PDB entry 1I6H | X-ray diffraction, 3.30 A resolution | chains A and B of the 12 polymer chains in the assembly

== Chain A ==
Protein: DNA-directed RNA polymerase II largest subunit
Organism: Saccharomyces cerevisiae
Notes: EC 2.7.7.6
UniProtKB: P04050 (RPB1_YEAST); residue numbers follow UniProt; this construct covers 1-1733
Sequence (1733 residues; numbered 1 to 1733; the number before each row is that of its first residue):
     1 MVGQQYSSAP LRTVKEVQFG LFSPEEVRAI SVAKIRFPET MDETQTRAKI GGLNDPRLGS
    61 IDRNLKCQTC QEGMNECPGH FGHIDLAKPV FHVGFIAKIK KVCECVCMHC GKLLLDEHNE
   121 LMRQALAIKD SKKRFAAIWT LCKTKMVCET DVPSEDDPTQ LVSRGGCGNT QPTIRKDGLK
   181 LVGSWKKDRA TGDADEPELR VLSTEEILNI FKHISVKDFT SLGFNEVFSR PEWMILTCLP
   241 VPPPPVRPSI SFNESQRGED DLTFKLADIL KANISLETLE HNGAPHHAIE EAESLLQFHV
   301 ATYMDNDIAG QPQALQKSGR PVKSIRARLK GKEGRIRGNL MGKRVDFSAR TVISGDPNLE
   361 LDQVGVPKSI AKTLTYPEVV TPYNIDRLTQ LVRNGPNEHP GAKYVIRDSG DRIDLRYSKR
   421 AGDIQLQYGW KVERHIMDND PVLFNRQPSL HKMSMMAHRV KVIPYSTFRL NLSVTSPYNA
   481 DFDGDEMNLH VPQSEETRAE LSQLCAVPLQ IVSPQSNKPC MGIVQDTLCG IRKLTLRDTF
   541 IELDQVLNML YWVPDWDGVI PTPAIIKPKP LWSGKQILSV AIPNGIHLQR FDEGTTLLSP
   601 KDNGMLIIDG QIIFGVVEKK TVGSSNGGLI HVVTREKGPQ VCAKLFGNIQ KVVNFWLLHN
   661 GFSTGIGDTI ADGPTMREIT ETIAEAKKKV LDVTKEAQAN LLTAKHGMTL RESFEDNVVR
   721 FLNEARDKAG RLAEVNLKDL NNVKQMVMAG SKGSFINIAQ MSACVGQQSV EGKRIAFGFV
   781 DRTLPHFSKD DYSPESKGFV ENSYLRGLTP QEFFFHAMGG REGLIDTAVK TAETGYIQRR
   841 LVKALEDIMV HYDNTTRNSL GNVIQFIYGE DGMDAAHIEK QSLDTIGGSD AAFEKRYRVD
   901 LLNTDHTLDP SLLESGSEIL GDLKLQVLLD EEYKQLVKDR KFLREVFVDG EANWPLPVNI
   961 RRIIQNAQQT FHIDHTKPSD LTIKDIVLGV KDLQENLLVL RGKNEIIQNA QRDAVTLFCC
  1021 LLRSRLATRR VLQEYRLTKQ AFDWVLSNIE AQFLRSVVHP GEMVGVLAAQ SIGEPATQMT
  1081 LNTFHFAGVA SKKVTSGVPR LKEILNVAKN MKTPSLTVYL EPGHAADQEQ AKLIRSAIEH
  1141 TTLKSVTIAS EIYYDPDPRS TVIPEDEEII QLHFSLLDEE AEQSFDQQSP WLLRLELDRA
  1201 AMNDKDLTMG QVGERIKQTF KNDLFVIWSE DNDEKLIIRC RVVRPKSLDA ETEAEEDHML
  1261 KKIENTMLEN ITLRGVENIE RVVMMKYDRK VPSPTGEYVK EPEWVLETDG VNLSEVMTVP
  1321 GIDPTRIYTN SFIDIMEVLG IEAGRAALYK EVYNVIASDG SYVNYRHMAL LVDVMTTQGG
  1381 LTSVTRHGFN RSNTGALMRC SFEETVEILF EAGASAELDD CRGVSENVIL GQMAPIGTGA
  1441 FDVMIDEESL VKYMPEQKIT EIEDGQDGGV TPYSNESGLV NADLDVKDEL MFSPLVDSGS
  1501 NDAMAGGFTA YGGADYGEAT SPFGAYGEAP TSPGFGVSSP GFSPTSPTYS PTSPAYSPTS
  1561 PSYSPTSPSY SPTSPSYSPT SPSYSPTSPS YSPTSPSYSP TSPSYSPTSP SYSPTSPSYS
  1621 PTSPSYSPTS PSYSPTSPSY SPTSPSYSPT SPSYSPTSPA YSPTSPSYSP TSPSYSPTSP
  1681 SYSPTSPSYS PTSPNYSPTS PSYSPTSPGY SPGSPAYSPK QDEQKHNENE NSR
Disordered / not traced: 1, 155-160, 187-198, 250-258, 315-320, 1082-1091, 1177-1186, 1244-1253, 1446-1733
Ion coordination: Zn2+ site 1: Cys67, Cys70, His80; Zn2+ site 2: Cys110, Cys167; Mg2+: Asp481, Asp483, Asp485 (shared with 2 residues of chain R)
Swiss-Prot annotation at these positions:
  - region: Pro248 to Asp260 (Lid loop), Asn306 to Lys323 (Rudder loop), Pro810 to Glu822 (Bridging helix)
  - binding site (Zn(2+)): Cys67, Cys70, Cys77, His80, Cys107, Cys110, Cys148, Cys167
  - binding site (Mg(2+)): Asp481, Asp483, Asp485
  - modified residue: Thr1471 (Phosphothreonine)
  - cross-link (Glycyl lysine isopeptide (Lys-Gly)): Lys695 (interchain with G-Cter in ubiquitin), Lys1246 (interchain with G-Cter in ubiquitin), Lys1350 (interchain with G-Cter in ubiquitin)
  - natural variant: Ser1653 to Pro1659 (deletion: In strain: A364A)
  - mutagenesis: Lys1246 (K1246R: Impairs ubiquitination during transcription stress)
What the authors report for this chain:
  - binding site for the 13-nt DNA strand: Lys332, Arg337, Gly835, Tyr836, Arg1386, Glu1403
  - conformationally variable residues (loop rearrangement, order/disorder transition): Arg328 to Asp346, Val1384 to Val1406

== Chain B ==
Protein: DNA-directed RNA polymerase II 140KD polypeptide
Organism: Saccharomyces cerevisiae
Notes: EC 2.7.7.6
UniProtKB: P08518 (RPB2_YEAST); residue numbers follow UniProt; this construct covers 1-1224
Sequence (1224 residues; numbered 1 to 1224; the number before each row is that of its first residue):
     1 MSDLANSEKY YDEDPYGFED ESAPITAEDS WAVISAFFRE KGLVSQQLDS FNQFVDYTLQ
    61 DIICEDSTLI LEQLAQHTTE SDNISRKYEI SFGKIYVTKP MVNESDGVTH ALYPQEARLR
   121 NLTYSSGLFV DVKKRTYEAI DVPGRELKYE LIAEESEDDS ESGKVFIGRL PIMLRSKNCY
   181 LSEATESDLY KLKECPFDMG GYFIINGSEK VLIAQERSAG NIVQVFKKAA PSPISHVAEI
   241 RSALEKGSRF ISTLQVKLYG REGSSARTIK ATLPYIKQDI PIVIIFRALG IIPDGEILEH
   301 ICYDVNDWQM LEMLKPCVED GFVIQDRETA LDFIGRRGTA LGIKKEKRIQ YAKDILQKEF
   361 LPHITQLEGF ESRKAFFLGY MINRLLLCAL DRKDQDDRDH FGKKRLDLAG PLLAQLFKTL
   421 FKKLTKDIFR YMQRTVEEAH DFNMKLAINA KTITSGLKYA LATGNWGEQK KAMSSRAGVS
   481 QVLNRYTYSS TLSHLRRTNT PIGRDGKLAK PRQLHNTHWG LVCPAETPEG QACGLVKNLS
   541 LMSCISVGTD PMPIITFLSE WGMEPLEDYV PHQSPDATRV FVNGVWHGVH RNPARLMETL
   601 RTLRRKGDIN PEVSMIRDIR EKELKIFTDA GRVYRPLFIV EDDESLGHKE LKVRKGHIAK
   661 LMATEYQDIE GGFEDVEEYT WSSLLNEGLV EYIDAEEEES ILIAMQPEDL EPAEANEEND
   721 LDVDPAKRIR VSHHATTFTH CEIHPSMILG VAASIIPFPD HNQSPRNTYQ SAMGKQAMGV
   781 FLTNYNVRMD TMANILYYPQ KPLGTTRAME YLKFRELPAG QNAIVAIACY SGYNQEDSMI
   841 MNQSSIDRGL FRSLFFRSYM DQEKKYGMSI TETFEKPQRT NTLRMKHGTY DKLDDDGLIA
   901 PGVRVSGEDV IIGKTTPISP DEEELGQRTA YHSKRDASTP LRSTENGIVD QVLVTTNQDG
   961 LKFVKVRVRT TKIPQIGDKF ASRHGQKGTI GITYRREDMP FTAEGIVPDL IINPHAIPSR
  1021 MTVAHLIECL LSKVAALSGN EGDASPFTDI TVEGISKLLR EHGYQSRGFE VMYNGHTGKK
  1081 LMAQIFFGPT YYQRLRHMVD DKIHARARGP MQVLTRQPVE GRSRDGGLRF GEMERDCMIA
  1141 HGAASFLKER LMEASDAFRV HICGICGLMT VIAKLNHNQF ECKGCDNKID IYQIHIPYAA
  1201 KLLFQELMAM NITPRLYTDR SRDF
Disordered / not traced: 1-19, 71-89, 135-163, 336-344, 438-445, 468-476, 503-508, 669-677, 716-721, 920-932
Ion coordination: Zn2+: Cys1163, Cys1166, Cys1182, Cys1185
What the authors report for this chain:
  - conformationally variable residues (helix shift, order/disorder transition): Ala1107 to Arg1129, Met1152 to Arg1159

== How chain A and chain B interact ==
Residue-residue contacts (392):
  Val2(A) - Ala1157(B)  hydrophobic
  Gln4(A) - Arg1159(B)  hydrogen bond
  Gln5(A) - Arg1159(B)  hydrogen bond (backbone-side chain)
  Tyr6(A) - Arg1159(B)  hydrogen bond (backbone-side chain)
  Tyr6(A) - Leu1175(B)
  Ser7(A) - His1161(B)
  Ser7(A) - Gln1193(B)  hydrogen bond
  Ser8(A) - Asn1178(B)  hydrogen bond
  Ser8(A) - Phe1180(B)
  Ala9(A) - Phe1180(B)  hydrophobic
  Ala9(A) - Gln1193(B)
  Pro10(A) - Ile1191(B)
  Pro10(A) - Tyr1192(B)  hydrophobic
  Pro10(A) - Gln1193(B)  hydrogen bond (backbone-backbone)
  Leu11(A) - Gln1193(B)
  Leu11(A) - Ile1194(B)  hydrophobic
  Leu11(A) - His1195(B)
  Arg12(A) - Tyr1192(B)
  Arg12(A) - Gln1193(B)  hydrogen bond (backbone-backbone)
  Arg12(A) - Ile1194(B)
  Arg12(A) - Thr1218(B)  hydrogen bond
  Thr13(A) - Thr1218(B)
  Val14(A) - Tyr1217(B)
  Lys15(A) - Tyr1217(B)  hydrogen bond (backbone-backbone)
  Lys15(A) - Thr1218(B)
  Lys15(A) - Asp1219(B)
  Lys15(A) - Arg1220(B)
  Glu16(A) - Arg1215(B)
  Glu16(A) - Leu1216(B)
  Glu16(A) - Tyr1217(B)  hydrogen bond (backbone-backbone)
  Glu16(A) - Asp1219(B)
  Glu16(A) - Arg1220(B)
  Glu16(A) - Arg1222(B)
  Val17(A) - Arg1215(B)
  Gln18(A) - Thr1213(B)
  Gln18(A) - Arg1215(B)  hydrogen bond (backbone-backbone)
  Gln18(A) - Tyr1217(B)
  Phe19(A) - Leu1207(B)  hydrophobic
  Phe19(A) - Thr1213(B)
  Gly20(A) - Ile1212(B)
  Gly20(A) - Thr1213(B)  hydrogen bond (backbone-backbone)
  Leu21(A) - Asn1211(B)
  Leu21(A) - Thr1213(B)
  Phe22(A) - Leu1168(B)  hydrophobic
  Phe22(A) - Met1208(B)  hydrophobic
  Phe22(A) - Asn1211(B)  hydrogen bond (backbone-side chain)
  Phe22(A) - Thr1213(B)
  Glu26(A) - Arg1215(B)  salt bridge
  Ile30(A) - Leu1168(B)  hydrophobic
  Ile30(A) - Thr1170(B)
  Ile30(A) - Lys1183(B)  hydrogen bond (backbone-side chain)
  Gln68(A) - Ile1172(B)
  Thr69(A) - Lys1174(B)
  Cys70(A) - Ile1172(B)  hydrophobic
  Cys70(A) - Ala1173(B)
  Gln71(A) - Asn1176(B)  hydrogen bond
  Glu72(A) - Leu1175(B)
  Glu76(A) - Phe1158(B)
  Glu76(A) - Arg1159(B)  salt bridge
  Glu76(A) - Leu1175(B)
  Gly79(A) - Lys1201(B)
  Gly79(A) - Gln1205(B)  hydrogen bond (backbone-side chain)
  Phe81(A) - Gln1205(B)
  Phe81(A) - Met1208(B)  hydrophobic
  Phe81(A) - Ala1209(B)
  His92(A) - Met1210(B)
  Phe228(A) - Arg1215(B)
  Leu236(A) - Asn1211(B)
  Pro240(A) - Met1208(B)
  Pro242(A) - Ala1209(B)  hydrophobic
  Pro245(A) - Leu1114(B)
  Pro245(A) - Tyr1198(B)
  Pro245(A) - Lys1201(B)
  Val246(A) - Leu1114(B)
  Val246(A) - Leu1202(B)  hydrophobic
  Val246(A) - Gln1205(B)
  Pro248(A) - Leu1114(B)
  Tyr303(A) - Ala1209(B)  hydrogen bond (side chain-backbone)
  Met304(A) - Met1210(B)  hydrophobic
  Ile325(A) - Met1210(B)  hydrophobic
  Arg328(A) - Glu1206(B)  salt bridge
  Leu329(A) - Leu1203(B)  hydrophobic
  Leu329(A) - Glu1206(B)
  Leu329(A) - Leu1207(B)  hydrophobic
  Leu329(A) - Met1210(B)  hydrophobic
  Arg335(A) - Leu1114(B)
  Arg335(A) - Leu1202(B)
  Arg335(A) - Glu1206(B)  salt bridge
  Arg337(A) - Arg1129(B)  hydrogen bond (backbone-side chain)
  Gly338(A) - Gln1117(B)
  Gly338(A) - Arg1129(B)  hydrogen bond (backbone-side chain)
  Asn339(A) - Thr1115(B)
  Asn339(A) - Gln1117(B)  hydrogen bond (backbone-side chain)
  Asn339(A) - Asp1156(B)
  Asn339(A) - Ala1199(B)
  Leu340(A) - Pro1197(B)  hydrophobic
  Leu340(A) - Ala1200(B)  hydrophobic
  Leu340(A) - Leu1203(B)  hydrophobic
  Met341(A) - Glu1132(B)
  Met341(A) - Arg1135(B)  hydrogen bond
  Gly342(A) - Arg1129(B)  hydrogen bond (backbone-side chain)
  Gly342(A) - Phe1130(B)
  Gly342(A) - Gly1131(B)
  Lys343(A) - Gln1117(B)
  Lys343(A) - Arg1129(B)
  Lys343(A) - Phe1130(B)  hydrogen bond (backbone-backbone)
  Lys343(A) - Leu1151(B)
  Lys343(A) - Ser1155(B)
  Lys343(A) - Asp1156(B)  salt bridge
  Lys343(A) - Pro1197(B)
  Arg344(A) - Pro1118(B)
  Arg344(A) - Glu1120(B)  salt bridge
  Arg344(A) - Gly1127(B)
  Arg344(A) - Leu1128(B)
  Arg344(A) - Ser1155(B)
  Val345(A) - Gly1127(B)
  Val345(A) - Leu1128(B)  hydrogen bond (backbone-backbone)
  Val345(A) - Arg1150(B)
  Val345(A) - Ala1154(B)
  Asp346(A) - Arg1106(B)  salt bridge
  Asp346(A) - Arg1108(B)
  Asp346(A) - Pro1118(B)
  Asp346(A) - Arg1150(B)  hydrogen bond (backbone-side chain)
  Asp346(A) - Ala1154(B)
  Asp346(A) - Ser1155(B)
  Phe347(A) - Arg1106(B)  hydrogen bond (backbone-backbone)
  Phe347(A) - Ala1107(B)
  Phe347(A) - Arg1108(B)
  Phe347(A) - Arg1150(B)
  Ser348(A) - Ala1105(B)
  Ser348(A) - Arg1106(B)  hydrogen bond (backbone-backbone)
  Ser348(A) - Leu1128(B)  hydrogen bond (side chain-backbone)
  Ala349(A) - Ala1105(B)  hydrophobic
  Ala349(A) - Leu1128(B)
  Arg350(A) - Lys1102(B)
  Arg350(A) - Ile1103(B)
  Arg350(A) - His1104(B)  hydrogen bond (backbone-backbone)
  Arg350(A) - Leu1128(B)
  Thr351(A) - Ile1103(B)
  Val352(A) - Val1099(B)  hydrophobic
  Asp356(A) - Tyr833(B)  hydrogen bond
  Pro357(A) - Ser831(B)
  Pro357(A) - Gly832(B)
  Pro357(A) - Tyr833(B)  hydrophobic
  Asn358(A) - Tyr833(B)  hydrogen bond
  Ile370(A) - Ala1105(B)  hydrophobic
  Thr373(A) - Ala1105(B)
  Thr373(A) - Ala1107(B)
  Leu374(A) - Arg1106(B)
  Arg412(A) - Arg1108(B)
  Leu443(A) - Met1138(B)  hydrophobic
  Leu443(A) - Phe1146(B)  hydrophobic
  Asn445(A) - Glu1134(B)
  Gln447(A) - Arg1129(B)
  Gln447(A) - Glu1134(B)  hydrogen bond
  Ser449(A) - Met1133(B)
  Ser449(A) - Glu1134(B)  hydrogen bond
  Ser449(A) - Cys1137(B)  hydrogen bond (backbone-side chain)
  His451(A) - Cys1137(B)  hydrogen bond (backbone-side chain)
  Lys452(A) - Ala1140(B)
  Lys452(A) - His1141(B)  hydrogen bond (backbone-side chain)
  Met455(A) - Phe1130(B)  hydrophobic
  Met455(A) - Glu1134(B)
  Met455(A) - Cys1137(B)  hydrophobic
  Met455(A) - Met1138(B)  hydrophobic
  Met455(A) - His1141(B)  hydrogen bond (backbone-side chain)
  Tyr465(A) - Ile976(B)  hydrophobic
  Ser466(A) - Gln975(B)
  Ser466(A) - Val1099(B)
  Ser466(A) - Asp1100(B)  hydrogen bond
  Ser466(A) - Ile1103(B)
  Thr467(A) - Ile976(B)
  Thr467(A) - Gly977(B)
  Thr467(A) - Val1099(B)
  Arg469(A) - Ile976(B)
  Arg469(A) - Gly991(B)  hydrogen bond (side chain-backbone)
  Leu472(A) - Gln835(B)
  Asp481(A) - Glu836(B)
  Asp481(A) - Asp837(B)
  Phe482(A) - Gln835(B)
  Phe482(A) - Glu836(B)  hydrogen bond (backbone-backbone)
  Phe482(A) - Asp837(B)
  Phe482(A) - Ser838(B)
  Phe482(A) - Thr989(B)  hydrogen bond (backbone-backbone)
  Asp483(A) - Glu836(B)
  Asp483(A) - Asp837(B)
  Asp483(A) - Lys979(B)
  Asp483(A) - Lys987(B)
  Asp483(A) - Thr989(B)
  Gly484(A) - Thr989(B)
  Glu486(A) - Lys1102(B)  salt bridge
  Asn488(A) - Leu1128(B)
  His490(A) - Phe1130(B)
  His490(A) - Arg1150(B)  hydrogen bond
  Val491(A) - Arg1150(B)  hydrogen bond (backbone-side chain)
  Pro492(A) - Glu1149(B)
  Gln493(A) - Glu1149(B)  hydrogen bond (backbone-side chain)
  Ser494(A) - Glu1149(B)  hydrogen bond
  Ser494(A) - Glu1153(B)  hydrogen bond
  Thr497(A) - Phe1146(B)
  Thr497(A) - Glu1149(B)  hydrogen bond
  Glu500(A) - Ala1143(B)
  Glu500(A) - Ala1144(B)  hydrogen bond (side chain-backbone)
  Glu500(A) - Ser1145(B)  hydrogen bond (side chain-backbone)
  Glu500(A) - Phe1146(B)  hydrogen bond (side chain-backbone)
  Leu501(A) - Phe1146(B)  hydrophobic
  Leu504(A) - His1141(B)
  Leu504(A) - Gly1142(B)
  Cys505(A) - His1141(B)
  Gln510(A) - His1141(B)
  Val524(A) - Gln835(B)
  Gln525(A) - Gln835(B)
  Gln525(A) - Glu836(B)  hydrogen bond (side chain-backbone)
  Gln525(A) - His1015(B)  hydrogen bond (backbone-side chain)
  Asp526(A) - Cys829(B)  hydrogen bond
  Asp526(A) - Gly832(B)
  Asp526(A) - Gln835(B)  hydrogen bond (backbone-side chain)
  Asp526(A) - Asn1013(B)  hydrogen bond
  Asp526(A) - His1015(B)
  Cys529(A) - His1015(B)
  Leu657(A) - Cys829(B)  hydrophobic
  Leu658(A) - Tyr830(B)
  Leu658(A) - Ser831(B)
  Leu658(A) - Asn1074(B)  hydrogen bond (backbone-side chain)
  Leu658(A) - His1076(B)
  His659(A) - Asn1074(B)  hydrogen bond
  His659(A) - Thr1077(B)
  His659(A) - Leu1081(B)
  Asn660(A) - Leu1081(B)
  Asn660(A) - Met1082(B)  hydrogen bond (backbone-backbone)
  Asn660(A) - Ala1083(B)  hydrogen bond (backbone-backbone)
  Gly661(A) - Leu1081(B)
  Gly661(A) - Ala1083(B)
  Phe662(A) - Ala828(B)
  Phe662(A) - Cys829(B)  hydrogen bond (backbone-backbone)
  Phe662(A) - Pro1014(B)  hydrophobic
  Phe662(A) - Ala1083(B)
  Ser663(A) - Ile827(B)  hydrogen bond (side chain-backbone)
  Ser663(A) - Gln1084(B)
  Ser663(A) - Ile1085(B)
  Ser663(A) - Phe1086(B)  hydrogen bond (side chain-backbone)
  Thr664(A) - Ile827(B)
  Thr664(A) - Phe1086(B)
  Gly665(A) - Leu1026(B)
  Gly665(A) - Phe1086(B)
  Ile666(A) - Leu1026(B)
  Ile666(A) - Leu1030(B)  hydrophobic
  Ile666(A) - Val1052(B)  hydrophobic
  Ile666(A) - Arg1067(B)
  Ile666(A) - Phe1086(B)
  Asp668(A) - Phe1069(B)
  Ile670(A) - Arg1067(B)
  Asn742(A) - Phe1069(B)
  Met746(A) - His1015(B)  hydrogen bond
  Met746(A) - Pro1018(B)  hydrophobic
  Ser751(A) - His1015(B)  hydrogen bond
  Lys752(A) - His1015(B)
  Lys752(A) - Ser1019(B)
  Gly753(A) - Pro1018(B)
  Asn757(A) - Pro1018(B)
  Asn757(A) - Ser1019(B)
  Asn757(A) - Met1021(B)
  Gln760(A) - Met1021(B)
  Met761(A) - Pro1018(B)
  Met761(A) - Val1023(B)  hydrophobic
  Glu771(A) - Lys510(B)  salt bridge
  Ala776(A) - Asn516(B)
  Gly778(A) - His400(B)
  Gly778(A) - His515(B)
  Gly778(A) - Asn516(B)  hydrogen bond (backbone-side chain)
  Gly778(A) - Thr517(B)
  Phe779(A) - Asn516(B)
  Phe779(A) - Thr517(B)
  Phe779(A) - Glu698(B)
  Phe779(A) - Glu699(B)
  Val780(A) - Glu699(B)  hydrogen bond (backbone-side chain)
  Arg782(A) - Glu698(B)  hydrogen bond (side chain-backbone)
  Arg782(A) - Glu699(B)  hydrogen bond (side chain-backbone)
  Arg782(A) - Ile701(B)  hydrogen bond (side chain-backbone)
  Arg782(A) - Leu702(B)
  Thr783(A) - Asn516(B)
  Pro785(A) - Glu698(B)
  Pro785(A) - Ile701(B)
  Pro785(A) - Leu702(B)
  Pro785(A) - Ile703(B)  hydrogen bond (backbone-backbone)
  His786(A) - Trp519(B)  hydrogen bond
  His786(A) - Ile703(B)  hydrogen bond (side chain-backbone)
  His786(A) - Met705(B)
  His786(A) - Glu742(B)  salt bridge
  Phe787(A) - Leu702(B)
  Lys789(A) - Arg620(B)
  Glu795(A) - Val731(B)
  Glu801(A) - Ile729(B)
  Asn802(A) - Arg728(B)
  Asn802(A) - Ile729(B)  hydrogen bond (side chain-backbone)
  Tyr804(A) - His761(B)  hydrogen bond (backbone-side chain)
  Tyr804(A) - Asn762(B)
  Tyr804(A) - Gln763(B)
  Tyr804(A) - Met1021(B)  hydrophobic
  Leu805(A) - His761(B)  hydrogen bond (backbone-side chain)
  Leu805(A) - Val1052(B)  hydrophobic
  Arg806(A) - Pro725(B)
  Arg806(A) - Lys727(B)
  Arg806(A) - Arg728(B)  hydrogen bond (backbone-side chain)
  Arg806(A) - Ile729(B)
  Arg806(A) - His761(B)
  Gly807(A) - Arg728(B)
  Gly807(A) - Asp760(B)
  Gly807(A) - His761(B)
  Leu808(A) - Arg728(B)  hydrogen bond (backbone-side chain)
  Leu808(A) - Asp760(B)  hydrogen bond (backbone-backbone)
  Leu808(A) - Phe1047(B)
  Thr809(A) - Ile729(B)
  Pro810(A) - Trp519(B)  hydrophobic
  Pro810(A) - Met705(B)  hydrophobic
  Pro810(A) - Pro745(B)  hydrophobic
  Pro810(A) - Phe1047(B)
  Gln811(A) - Met705(B)
  Phe813(A) - Pro524(B)  hydrophobic
  Phe813(A) - Ile748(B)  hydrophobic
  Phe813(A) - Pro759(B)
  Phe813(A) - Asn767(B)
  Phe814(A) - Leu514(B)  hydrophobic
  Phe814(A) - Asn516(B)
  Phe814(A) - Trp519(B)
  His816(A) - Gln763(B)
  His816(A) - Ser764(B)  hydrogen bond (backbone-side chain)
  Ala817(A) - Leu514(B)  hydrophobic
  Ala817(A) - Ser764(B)  hydrogen bond (backbone-side chain)
  Met818(A) - Leu514(B)  hydrophobic
  Met818(A) - Asn516(B)
  Gly820(A) - Ser764(B)
  Arg821(A) - Arg512(B)  hydrogen bond (side chain-backbone)
  Arg821(A) - Leu514(B)
  Arg821(A) - Pro524(B)  hydrogen bond (side chain-backbone)
  Arg821(A) - Thr527(B)
  Arg821(A) - Gly534(B)
  Glu822(A) - Gln513(B)
  Leu824(A) - Thr768(B)
  Leu824(A) - Tyr769(B)
  Ile825(A) - Arg512(B)
  Ile825(A) - Gln513(B)
  Ile825(A) - Cys533(B)  hydrophobic
  Ala828(A) - Gly530(B)
  Gln838(A) - Met1133(B)
  Arg839(A) - Glu1132(B)  salt bridge
  Val842(A) - Asp1136(B)
  Lys843(A) - Glu1132(B)  salt bridge
  Lys843(A) - Arg1135(B)
  Glu846(A) - Arg1135(B)  salt bridge
  Met1063(A) - Ile1139(B)
  Val1066(A) - Asp1136(B)
  Val1066(A) - Ala1140(B)  hydrophobic
  Gln1070(A) - Asp1136(B)
  Gln1070(A) - Cys1137(B)
  Gln1070(A) - Ala1140(B)
  Asn1265(A) - Gly263(B)
  Glu1269(A) - Glu262(B)
  Glu1269(A) - Gly263(B)
  Leu1409(A) - Leu1207(B)  hydrophobic
  Leu1409(A) - Ile1212(B)
  Phe1410(A) - Met1210(B)  hydrophobic
  Phe1410(A) - Ile1212(B)  hydrophobic
  Leu1418(A) - Arg1222(B)
  Asp1420(A) - Arg1220(B)
  Cys1421(A) - Arg1220(B)  hydrogen bond (backbone-side chain)
  Arg1422(A) - Arg1220(B)
  Val1424(A) - Ile1139(B)  hydrophobic
  Val1428(A) - Arg1135(B)
  Val1428(A) - Leu1151(B)  hydrophobic
  Ile1429(A) - Pro1197(B)
  Ile1429(A) - Ala1200(B)
  Leu1430(A) - His1195(B)
  Leu1430(A) - Ile1196(B)
  Leu1430(A) - Pro1197(B)
  Leu1430(A) - Phe1204(B)  hydrophobic
  Gly1431(A) - Lys1148(B)
  Gly1431(A) - Met1152(B)
  Gly1431(A) - Pro1197(B)
  Met1433(A) - Ala1144(B)  hydrophobic
  Met1433(A) - Ser1145(B)
  Ala1434(A) - Ala1144(B)
  Ile1436(A) - Ile1139(B)
  Ile1436(A) - Gly1142(B)
  Ile1436(A) - Ala1143(B)
  Ile1436(A) - Ala1144(B)  hydrophobic
  Gly1437(A) - Gly1142(B)  hydrogen bond (backbone-backbone)
  Thr1438(A) - Gly1142(B)  hydrogen bond (backbone-backbone)
  Thr1438(A) - Ala1143(B)
  Thr1438(A) - Ala1144(B)
  Thr1438(A) - Ser1145(B)
  Gly1439(A) - Ala1144(B)
Also at the interface, not in a pair above, chain A (210 interface residues in all): Val27, Ala29, Val32, Asn75, Pro78, Cys238, Pro243, Ile336, Ile353, Ser354, Gly355, Thr375, Tyr417, Thr475, Thr527, Gln545, Gly667, Thr680, Lys687, Val743, Val770, Ile775, Phe777, Leu784, Ser788, Lys1144, Lys1261, Gly1413, Ser1425, Gln1432
Also at the interface, not in a pair above, chain B (194 interface residues in all): Ser264, Glu312, Asp397, His518, Ala525, Arg635, Ala695, Ser700, Ala726, Arg730, Leu749, Pro765, Asn834, His887, Gly988, Ile990, Ile1027, Lys1079, Gly1109, Met1111, Arg1116, Val1119, Gly1121, Leu1147, Cys1166, His1177, Gly1184

== Summary ==
210 residues of chain A and 194 residues of chain B are in contact, with 85 hydrogen bonds and 13 salt
bridges. Polar contacts include Glu26(A)-Arg1215(B), Glu76(A)-Arg1159(B) and Arg328(A)-Glu1206(B). The paper
reports a binding site for the 13-nt DNA strand at Lys332(A), Arg337(A) and Gly835(A) among others;
conformational variability at Arg328(A), Val1384(A) and Ala1107(B) among others.
Here chain A is DNA-directed RNA polymerase II largest subunit and chain B is DNA-directed RNA polymerase II
140KD polypeptide, both from Saccharomyces cerevisiae. Entry 1I6H (RNA polymerase II elongation complex) was
determined by X-ray diffraction.
